8HBI - chains A and D of the 5 polymer chains in the assembly; structure by electron microscopy, 2.90 A resolution.

Chain A:
Molecule: VP1 of capsid protein
Organism: Foot-and-mouth disease virus A
UniProtKB: A0A7D5BJ70 (A0A7D5BJ70_9PICO); residues 1-211 here correspond to UniProt positions 525-735 (UniProt number = residue number + 524)
Amino-acid sequence (211 residues; row label = number of the first residue in the row):
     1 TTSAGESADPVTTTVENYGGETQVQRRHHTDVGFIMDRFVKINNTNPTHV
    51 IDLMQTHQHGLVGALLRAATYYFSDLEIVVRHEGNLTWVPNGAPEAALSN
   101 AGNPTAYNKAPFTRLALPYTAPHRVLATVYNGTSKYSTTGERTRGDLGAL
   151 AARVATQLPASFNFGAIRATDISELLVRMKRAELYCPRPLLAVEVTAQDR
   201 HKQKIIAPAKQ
Not modelled in the structure: 137-155, 211
Differences from the reference sequence: conflict Asn46 (Ser570 in A0A7D5BJ70)

Chain D:
Molecule: VP4 of capsid protein
Organism: Foot-and-mouth disease virus A
UniProtKB: A0A7D5BJ70 (A0A7D5BJ70_9PICO); residue numbers follow UniProt; this construct covers 1-85
Amino-acid sequence (85 residues; numbered 1 to 85; the number before each row is that of its first residue):
     1 GAGQSSPATGSQNQSGNTGSIINNYYMQQYQNSMDTQLGDNAISGGSNEG
    51 STDTTSTHTTNTQNNDWFSKLASSAFSGLFGALLA
Not modelled in the structure: 1-14, 39-64

Chain A / chain D interface:
Residue-residue contacts - 24 pairs, chain A then chain D:
  Thr1(A) - Gly78(D)  hydrogen bond (side chain-backbone)
  Thr2(A) - Phe80(D)
  Pro10(A) - Leu71(D)
  Pro10(A) - Ala75(D)
  Pro10(A) - Phe76(D)  hydrogen bond (backbone-backbone)
  Val11(A) - Phe76(D)
  Thr12(A) - Ala75(D)
  Thr12(A) - Phe76(D)  hydrogen bond (backbone-backbone)
  Thr12(A) - Ser77(D)
  Asn17(A) - Gly78(D)
  Gly33(A) - Gly16(D)
  Phe34(A) - Asn17(D)
  Asp37(A) - Gly16(D)
  Asp37(A) - Asn17(D)  hydrogen bond (backbone-side chain)
  Arg38(A) - Asn17(D)
  Phe73(A) - Asp35(D)
  Asp75(A) - Asn32(D)
  Asp75(A) - Ser33(D)  hydrogen bond
  Tyr119(A) - Ser33(D)
  Arg178(A) - Asn17(D)
  Arg181(A) - Asn32(D)
  Arg181(A) - Ser33(D)
  Arg181(A) - Asp35(D)  salt bridge
  Pro187(A) - Phe68(D)
Also at the interface, not in a pair above, chain A (20 interface residues in all): Thr14, Ala116, Pro118, Lys180
Also at the interface, not in a pair above, chain D (15 interface residues in all): Thr18, Gln31, Leu79

In short:
20 residues of chain A face 15 of chain D across their interface; the contacts include 5 hydrogen bonds and 1
salt bridge. Polar pairs include Arg181(A)-Asp35(D), Thr1(A)-Gly78(D) and Asp37(A)-Asn17(D).
Chain A is VP1 of capsid protein and chain D is VP4 of capsid protein, both from Foot-and-mouth disease virus
A; the structure, FMDV (A/TUR/14/98) in complex with M688F, was determined by electron microscopy, deposited
together with 8HEE, 8HEG, 8HBG and 8HBJ.
